6FBF - chains A and C of the 3 polymer chains in the assembly; structure by X-ray diffraction, 2.00 A resolution.

# Chain A
Protein: DNA polymerase I, thermostable
Source organism: Thermus aquaticus
Notes: EC 2.7.7.7
Reference sequence: P19821 (DPO1_THEAQ); residue numbers follow UniProt; this construct covers 293-832
Amino-acid sequence (541 residues; each row starts with the number of its first residue):
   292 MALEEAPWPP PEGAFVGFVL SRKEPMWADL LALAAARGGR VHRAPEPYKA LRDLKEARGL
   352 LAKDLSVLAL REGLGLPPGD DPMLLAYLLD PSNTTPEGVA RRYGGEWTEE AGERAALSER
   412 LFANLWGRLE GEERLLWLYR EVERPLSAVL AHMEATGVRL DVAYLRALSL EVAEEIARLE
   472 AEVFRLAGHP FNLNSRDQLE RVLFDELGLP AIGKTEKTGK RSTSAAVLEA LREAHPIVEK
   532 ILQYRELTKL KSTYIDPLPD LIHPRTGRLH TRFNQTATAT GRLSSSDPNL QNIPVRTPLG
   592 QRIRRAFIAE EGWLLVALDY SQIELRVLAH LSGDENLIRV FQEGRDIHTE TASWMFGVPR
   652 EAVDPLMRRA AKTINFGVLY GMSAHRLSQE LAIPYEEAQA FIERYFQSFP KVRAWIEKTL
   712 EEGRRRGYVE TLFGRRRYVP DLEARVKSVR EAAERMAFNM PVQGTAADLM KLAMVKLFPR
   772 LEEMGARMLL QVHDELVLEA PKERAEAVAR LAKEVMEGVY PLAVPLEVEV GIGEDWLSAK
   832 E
Unresolved in the structure: 292-293, 832
Construct notes: initiating methionine (292)
Metal / ion sites: Mn2+ site 1: Asp610, Asp785 (together with XG4) (shared with 1 residue of chain B); Mn2+ site 2: Asp610, Tyr611, Asp785 (together with XG4)
Small-molecule neighbours: XG4 (2'-deoxy-5'-O-[(R)-hydroxy{[(R)-hydroxy(phosphonooxy)phosphoryl]amino}phosphoryl]guanosine): Arg573, Asp610, Tyr611, Ser612, Gln613, Ile614, Glu615, His639, Arg659, Arg660, Lys663, Thr664, Phe667, Tyr671, Asp785
From the paper describing this entry:
  - Mn2+ coordination: Asp610, Tyr611, Asp785
  - binding site for the 12-nt DNA strand: Lys505, Ser513, Ser515
  - binding site for XG4: Arg660, Lys663
  - conformationally variable residues (side-chain flip): Arg660, Lys663
  - catalytic residues: Lys663 (citing earlier work)

# Chain C
Molecule: 16-nt DNA strand
Sequence (16 nucleotides; numbered 201 to 216; the number before each row is that of its first residue):
   201 AAACGCGGTG CTGGTC

# How chain A and chain C interact
Pairs across the interface - 53 pairs, chain A then chain C:
  Asn483(A) - DT212(C)  hydrogen bond to the phosphate
  Asn485(A) - DC211(C)  phosphate contact
  Asn485(A) - DT212(C)  hydrogen bond to the phosphate
  Ser486(A) - DT212(C)  hydrogen bond to the phosphate
  Ser486(A) - DG213(C)  hydrogen bond to the phosphate
  Gln489(A) - DG213(C)  hydrogen bond to the phosphate
  Ile503(A) - DA201(C)  base contact
  Gly504(A) - DA201(C)  sugar contact
  Lys505(A) - DA201(C)  sugar contact
  Glu507(A) - DA202(C)  phosphate contact
  Ser513(A) - DA201(C)  sugar contact
  Ser515(A) - DA201(C)  hydrogen bond to the phosphate
  Ala517(A) - DA201(C)  base contact
  Val518(A) - DA201(C)  sugar contact
  Lys540(A) - DT209(C)  hydrogen bond to the base
  Ser543(A) - DG210(C)  phosphate contact
  Ser543(A) - DC211(C)  phosphate contact
  Thr544(A) - DG210(C)  sugar contact
  Ala568(A) - DG208(C)  phosphate contact
  Thr569(A) - DG207(C)  phosphate contact
  Ala570(A) - DC206(C)  phosphate contact
  Ala570(A) - DG207(C)  hydrogen bond to the phosphate
  Thr571(A) - DC206(C)  sugar contact
  Arg573(A) - DG205(C)  base contact
  Arg573(A) - DC206(C)  hydrogen bond to the base
  Ser575(A) - DG207(C)  phosphate contact
  Ser575(A) - DG208(C)  hydrogen bond to the phosphate
  Ser576(A) - DG208(C)  sugar contact
  Ser577(A) - DG208(C)  phosphate contact
  Ser577(A) - DT209(C)  phosphate contact
  Asp578(A) - DT209(C)  hydrogen bond to the phosphate
  Asn580(A) - DG208(C)  hydrogen bond to the sugar
  Asn580(A) - DT209(C)  phosphate contact
  Asn583(A) - DG207(C)  base contact
  Asn583(A) - DG208(C)  base contact
  Thr664(A) - DC204(C)  base contact
  Phe667(A) - DC204(C)  base contact
  Gly668(A) - DC204(C)  base contact
  Tyr671(A) - DC204(C)  sugar contact
  Gly672(A) - DA203(C)  sugar contact
  Met673(A) - DC204(C)  phosphate contact
  Ser674(A) - DC204(C)  hydrogen bond to the phosphate
  Arg677(A) - DA202(C)  base contact
  Arg677(A) - DC204(C)  salt bridge to the phosphate
  Arg728(A) - DC206(C)  salt bridge to the phosphate
  Arg746(A) - DA203(C)  hydrogen bond to the sugar
  Arg746(A) - DC204(C)  hydrogen bond to the phosphate
  Arg746(A) - DG205(C)  salt bridge to the phosphate
  Met747(A) - DG205(C)  phosphate contact
  Met747(A) - DC206(C)  phosphate contact
  Asn750(A) - DG205(C)  sugar contact
  Gln754(A) - DG205(C)  base contact
  Gln754(A) - DC206(C)  hydrogen bond to the sugar
Interface residues without a listed pair, chain A (48 interface residues in all): Asp488, Ala521, Pro548, Asn565, Pro579, His676, Gln680, Glu681, Glu742

# Summary
The interface between chain A and chain C involves 48 residues on one side and 13 on the other; the contacts
include 16 hydrogen bonds and 3 salt bridges. Polar contacts include Lys540(A)-DT209(C), Arg573(A)-DC206(C)
and Asn580(A)-DG208(C). From the paper: the catalytic residue Lys663(A); a binding site for the 12-nt DNA
strand at Lys505(A), Ser513(A) and Ser515(A).
Chain A is DNA polymerase I, thermostable (Thermus aquaticus) and chain C is a 16-nt DNA strand; the
structure, KlenTaq DNA polymerase processing a modified primer - bearing the modification upstream at the
fourth primer ..., was determined by X-ray diffraction (same publication as 6FBC, 6FBD, 6FBE, 6FBG, 6FBH and
6FBI).
